PDB entry 2YMT | X-ray diffraction, 1.80 A resolution | chains A and B

== Chain A ==
Molecule: Ap-1 complex subunit gamma-like 2
Source organism: Homo sapiens
Notes: fragment: ear domain, residues 665-785
UniProtKB: O75843 (AP1G2_HUMAN); residues 665-785 here = UniProt positions 665-785
Amino-acid sequence (124 residues; row label = number of the first residue in the row):
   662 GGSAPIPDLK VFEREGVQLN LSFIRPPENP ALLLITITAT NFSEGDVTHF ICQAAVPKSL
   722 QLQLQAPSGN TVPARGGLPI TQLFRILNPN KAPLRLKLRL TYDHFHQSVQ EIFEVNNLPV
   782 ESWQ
Unresolved in the structure: 662-663
Sequence notes: expression tag (662-664)

== Chain B ==
Molecule: Phage display derived gamma 2 adaptin ear domain binding peptide
Amino-acid sequence (9 residues; row label = number of the first residue in the row; numbers below 1 keep their minus sign (Gly-2 is residue -2)):
    -2 GEEWGPWVX
Unresolved in the structure: -2 to -1
Modified / non-standard residues: NH2 (amino group) at position 6

== How chain A and chain B interact ==
Residue-residue contacts - 24 pairs, chain A then chain B:
  Gln714(A) with Trp4(B); Val5(B)
  Ala715(A) with Pro3(B); Trp4(B); Val5(B), hydrogen bond (backbone-backbone)
  Ala716(A) with Trp1(B); Pro3(B); Trp4(B), hydrophobic
  Val717(A) with Trp1(B); Gly2(B), hydrogen bond (backbone-backbone)
  Pro718(A) with Glu0(B); Trp1(B); Gly2(B)
  Lys719(A) with Glu0(B), hydrogen bond (backbone-backbone); Gly2(B)
  Leu723(A) with Val5(B), hydrophobic
  Leu725(A) with Val5(B); NH2_6(B)
  Arg756(A) with Trp1(B)
  Leu757(A) with Trp1(B)
  Lys758(A) with Trp1(B); Trp4(B)
  Leu759(A) with Trp4(B)
  Arg760(A) with Trp4(B)
Other interface residues (no listed pair), chain A (17 interface residues in all): Cys713, Gln724, Ile773, Glu775

== Summary ==
17 residues of chain A face 7 of chain B across their interface, with 3 hydrogen bonds. Backbone hydrogen
bonds pair Ala715(A)-Val5(B), Val717(A)-Gly2(B) and Lys719(A)-Glu0(B).
Here chain A is Ap-1 complex subunit gamma-like 2 (Homo sapiens) and chain B is Phage display derived gamma 2
adaptin ear domain binding peptide. Entry 2YMT (gamma 2 adaptin EAR domain crystal structure with phage
peptide GEEWGPWV) was determined by X-ray diffraction (same publication as 3ZHF and 4BCX).
